PDB entry 9DW6 | X-ray diffraction, 1.90 A resolution | chains A and B of the 3 polymer chains in the assembly

Chain A (and B):
Name: 3C-like proteinase nsp5
From: Severe acute respiratory syndrome coronavirus 2
Notes: EC 3.4.22.69; chain B of this document is another copy of the same molecule, construct and numbering; everything in this record applies to it too
UniProtKB: P0DTD1 (R1AB_SARS2); residues 1-306 here correspond to UniProt positions 3264-3569 (UniProt number = residue number + 3263)
Chain sequence (308 residues; row label = number of the first residue in the row; numbers below 1 keep their minus sign (Gly-1 is residue -1)):
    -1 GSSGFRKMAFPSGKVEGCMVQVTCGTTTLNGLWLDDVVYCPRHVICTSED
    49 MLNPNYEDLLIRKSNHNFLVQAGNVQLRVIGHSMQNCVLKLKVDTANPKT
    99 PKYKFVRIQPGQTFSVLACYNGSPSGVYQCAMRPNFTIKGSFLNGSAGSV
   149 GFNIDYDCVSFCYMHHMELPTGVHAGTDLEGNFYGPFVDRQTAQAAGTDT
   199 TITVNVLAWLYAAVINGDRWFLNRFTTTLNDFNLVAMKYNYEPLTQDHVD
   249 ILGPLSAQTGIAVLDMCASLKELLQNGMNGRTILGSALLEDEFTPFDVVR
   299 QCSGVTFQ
Unresolved in the structure: -1 to 2, 301-306 (chain B: -1, 140-143, 306)
Construct notes: expression tag (-1 to 0); engineered mutation Ala145 (Cys3408 in P0DTD1)
Bound ions: Na+: Cys22, Val42, Cys44
Swiss-Prot annotation at these positions:
  - active site: His41 (For 3CL-PRO activity)
  - site: Gln306 (Cleavage)
  - cross-link (Glycyl lysine isopeptide (Lys-Gly)): Lys5 (interchain with G-Cter in ubiquitin), Lys90 (interchain with G-Cter in ubiquitin)
From the paper describing this entry:
  - catalytic residues: His41
  - conformationally variable residues (side-chain flip): Met49, Asn142, Gln189
  - mutagenesis - M49A, N142A, Q189A: unchanged catalytic activity on TRMT1
  - mutagenesis - M49A, N142A, Q189A: unchanged catalytic activity on nsp4/5
  - mutagenesis - Q189A: unchanged catalytic activity with tRNA (guanine(26)-N(2))-dimethyltransferase

Interface between chain A and chain B:
Contacting residue pairs (70; chain A residue first):
  Arg4(A) - Lys5(B)
  Arg4(A) - Tyr126(B)
  Arg4(A) - Gln127(B)  hydrogen bond (side chain-backbone)
  Arg4(A) - Cys128(B)
  Arg4(A) - Lys137(B)  hydrogen bond (side chain-backbone)
  Arg4(A) - Gly138(B)
  Arg4(A) - Glu290(B)  salt bridge
  Lys5(A) - Arg4(B)
  Lys5(A) - Tyr126(B)
  Met6(A) - Gly124(B)
  Met6(A) - Val125(B)
  Met6(A) - Tyr126(B)  hydrophobic
  Ala7(A) - Gly124(B)
  Ala7(A) - Val125(B)  hydrogen bond (backbone-backbone)
  Phe8(A) - Val125(B)
  Pro9(A) - Ser10(B)
  Pro9(A) - Glu14(B)
  Pro9(A) - Leu115(B)  hydrophobic
  Pro9(A) - Pro122(B)  hydrophobic
  Pro9(A) - Ser123(B)
  Pro9(A) - Gly124(B)
  Ser10(A) - Pro9(B)
  Ser10(A) - Ser10(B)  hydrogen bond (backbone-side chain)
  Ser10(A) - Glu14(B)  hydrogen bond (backbone-side chain)
  Gly11(A) - Gly11(B)
  Gly11(A) - Glu14(B)  hydrogen bond (backbone-side chain)
  Glu14(A) - Pro9(B)
  Glu14(A) - Ser10(B)  hydrogen bond (side chain-backbone)
  Glu14(A) - Gly11(B)  hydrogen bond (side chain-backbone)
  Tyr118(A) - Gly302(B)
  Tyr118(A) - Thr304(B)
  Ser121(A) - Thr304(B)
  Ser121(A) - Phe305(B)
  Pro122(A) - Pro9(B)  hydrophobic
  Pro122(A) - Thr304(B)
  Pro122(A) - Phe305(B)  hydrogen bond (backbone-backbone)
  Ser123(A) - Pro9(B)
  Ser123(A) - Val303(B)  hydrogen bond (side chain-backbone)
  Ser123(A) - Phe305(B)
  Gly124(A) - Met6(B)
  Gly124(A) - Ala7(B)
  Gly124(A) - Pro9(B)
  Val125(A) - Met6(B)
  Val125(A) - Ala7(B)  hydrogen bond (backbone-backbone)
  Val125(A) - Phe8(B)
  Val125(A) - Val125(B)  hydrophobic
  Tyr126(A) - Arg4(B)
  Tyr126(A) - Lys5(B)
  Tyr126(A) - Met6(B)  hydrophobic
  Gln127(A) - Arg4(B)  hydrogen bond (backbone-side chain)
  Cys128(A) - Arg4(B)
  Lys137(A) - Ser1(B)
  Lys137(A) - Arg4(B)  hydrogen bond (backbone-side chain)
  Gly138(A) - Ser1(B)
  Gly138(A) - Gly2(B)
  Ser139(A) - Gly2(B)
  Ser139(A) - Met6(B)
  Ser139(A) - Gln299(B)  hydrogen bond
  Leu141(A) - Gln299(B)
  Leu141(A) - Cys300(B)
  Leu141(A) - Ser301(B)
  Leu141(A) - Gly302(B)
  Val171(A) - Ser1(B)
  Gly283(A) - Leu286(B)
  Ala285(A) - Ala285(B)  hydrophobic
  Ala285(A) - Leu286(B)  hydrophobic
  Leu286(A) - Gly283(B)
  Leu286(A) - Ala285(B)  hydrophobic
  Glu290(A) - Arg4(B)  salt bridge
  Arg298(A) - Ser123(B)  hydrogen bond (side chain-backbone)
Other interface residues (no listed pair), chain A (33 interface residues in all): Lys12, Leu115, Gly170, Thr280, Ser284
Other interface residues (no listed pair), chain B (36 interface residues in all): Ala116, Ser139, Thr280, Arg298

Summary:
The interface between chain A and chain B involves 33 residues on one side and 36 on the other; the contacts
include 15 hydrogen bonds and 2 salt bridges. Polar contacts include Arg4(A)-Glu290(B), Arg4(A)-Gln127(B) and
Arg4(A)-Lys137(B). The paper reports the catalytic residue His41(A); M49A, N142A and Q189A of chain A leave
catalytic activity on TRMT1 unchanged.
Chain A and chain B are both 3C-like proteinase nsp5 (Severe acute respiratory syndrome coronavirus 2); the
structure, Crystal structure of SARS-CoV-2 main protease (Mpro) C145A mutant in complex with peptide from
human tRNA ..., was determined by X-ray diffraction.
